Entry 7TVY (X-ray diffraction, 1.98 A resolution); this record covers chain A.

# Chain A
Name: Salivary short D7 protein 3
Organism: Culex quinquefasciatus
UniProtKB: Q6TS00 (Q6TS00_CULQU); residues 1-143 here correspond to UniProt positions 19-161 (UniProt number = residue number + 18)
Chain sequence (143 residues; row label = number of the first residue in the row):
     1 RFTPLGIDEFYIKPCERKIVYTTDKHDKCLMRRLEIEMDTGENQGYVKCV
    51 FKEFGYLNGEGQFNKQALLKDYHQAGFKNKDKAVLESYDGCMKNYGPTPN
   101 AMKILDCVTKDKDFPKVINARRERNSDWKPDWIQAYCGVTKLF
Not modelled in the structure: 139-143
Disulfides: C15-C49, C29-C137, C91-C107

# Summary
Chain A is Salivary short D7 protein 3 (Culex quinquefasciatus); the structure, Short form D7 protein from
Culex quinquefasciatus, was determined by X-ray diffraction, deposited together with 7TX8, 7TVC and 7U1N.
